Entry 8YBS (electron microscopy, 4.54 A resolution (low resolution: residue-level contacts below are approximate; hydrogen-bond / salt-bridge calls are withheld)); this record covers chains D and A of the 7 polymer chains in the assembly.

# Chain D
Molecule: Spike glycoprotein
From: Severe acute respiratory syndrome coronavirus
Reference sequence: A0A6H1PJZ3 (A0A6H1PJZ3_SARS2); numbering as in UniProt (aligned over 1-1273)
Sequence (1273 residues; each row starts with the number of its first residue):
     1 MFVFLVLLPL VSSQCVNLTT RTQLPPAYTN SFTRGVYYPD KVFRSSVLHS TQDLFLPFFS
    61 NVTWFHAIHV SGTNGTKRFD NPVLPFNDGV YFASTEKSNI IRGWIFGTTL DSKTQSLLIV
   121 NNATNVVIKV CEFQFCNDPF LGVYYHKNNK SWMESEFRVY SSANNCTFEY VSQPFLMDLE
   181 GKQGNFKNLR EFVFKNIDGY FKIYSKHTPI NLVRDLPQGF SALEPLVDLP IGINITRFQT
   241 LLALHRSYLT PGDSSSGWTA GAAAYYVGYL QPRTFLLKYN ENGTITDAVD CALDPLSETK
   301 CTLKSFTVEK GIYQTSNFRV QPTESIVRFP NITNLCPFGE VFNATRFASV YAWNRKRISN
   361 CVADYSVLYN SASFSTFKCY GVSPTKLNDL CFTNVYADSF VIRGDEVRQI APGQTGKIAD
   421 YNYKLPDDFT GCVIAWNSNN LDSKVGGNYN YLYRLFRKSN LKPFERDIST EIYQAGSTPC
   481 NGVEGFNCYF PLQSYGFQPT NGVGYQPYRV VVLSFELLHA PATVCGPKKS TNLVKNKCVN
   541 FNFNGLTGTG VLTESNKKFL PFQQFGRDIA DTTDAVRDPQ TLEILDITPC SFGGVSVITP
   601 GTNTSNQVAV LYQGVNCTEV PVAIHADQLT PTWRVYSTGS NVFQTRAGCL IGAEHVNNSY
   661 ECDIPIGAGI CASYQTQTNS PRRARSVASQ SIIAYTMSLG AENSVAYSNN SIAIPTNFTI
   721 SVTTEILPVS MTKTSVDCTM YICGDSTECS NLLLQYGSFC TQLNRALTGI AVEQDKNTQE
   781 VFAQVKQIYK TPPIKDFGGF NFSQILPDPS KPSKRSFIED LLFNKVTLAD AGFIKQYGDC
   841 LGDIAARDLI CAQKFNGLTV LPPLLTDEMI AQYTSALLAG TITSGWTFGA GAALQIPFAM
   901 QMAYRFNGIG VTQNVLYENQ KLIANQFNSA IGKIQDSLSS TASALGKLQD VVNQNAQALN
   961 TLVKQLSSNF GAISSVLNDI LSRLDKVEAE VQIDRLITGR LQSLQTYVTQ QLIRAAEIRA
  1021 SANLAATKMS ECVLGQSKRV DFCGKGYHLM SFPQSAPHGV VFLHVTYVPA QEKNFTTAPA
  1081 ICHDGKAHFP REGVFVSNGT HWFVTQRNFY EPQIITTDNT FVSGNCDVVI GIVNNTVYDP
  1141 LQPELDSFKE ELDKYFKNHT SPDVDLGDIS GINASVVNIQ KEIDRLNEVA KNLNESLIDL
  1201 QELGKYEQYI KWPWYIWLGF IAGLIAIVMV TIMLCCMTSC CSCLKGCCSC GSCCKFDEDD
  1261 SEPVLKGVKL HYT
Disordered / not traced: 1-26, 70-79, 144-164, 173-185, 246-263, 469-488, 621-640, 677-688, 828-853, 1152-1273
Disulfides: Cys-131/Cys-166, Cys-291/Cys-301, Cys-336/Cys-361, Cys-379/Cys-432, Cys-391/Cys-525, Cys-538/Cys-590, Cys-617/Cys-649, Cys-662/Cys-671, Cys-738/Cys-760, Cys-743/Cys-749, Cys-1032/Cys-1043, Cys-1082/Cys-1126
Glycans and other covalent adducts: N-acetylglucosamine (NAG) linked to Asn-61, Asn-122, Asn-165, Asn-282, Asn-331, Asn-343, Asn-603, Asn-616, Asn-657, Asn-709, Asn-1074

# Chain A
Molecule: THSC20.HVTR4 (Fab4) - Heavy Chain
From: Homo sapiens
Sequence (227 residues; row label = number of the first residue in the row):
     1 QVQLVESGGG VVQPGRSLRL SCAASGFTFS NYAIHWVRQA PGKGLEWVAV VSYDGSNKYY
    61 AESVKGRFTI SRDNSKNTLS LQMISLRPED TAVYYCASVA DTAMVPEWYF DLWGRGTLVT
   121 VSSASTKGPS VFPLAPSSKS TSGGTAALGC LVKDYFPEPV TVSWNSGALT SGVHTFPAVL
   181 QSSGLYSLSS VVTVPSSSLG TQTYICNVNH KPSNTKVDKR VEPKSCD
Disordered / not traced: 225-227
Disulfides: Cys-22/Cys-96, Cys-150/Cys-206

# Chain D / chain A interface
Residue-residue contacts (22):
  Ser-373(D) / Tyr-53(A)
  Asn-437(D) / Asn-31(A)
  Asn-439(D) / Asn-31(A)
  Asn-439(D) / Tyr-32(A)
  Asn-440(D) / Glu-107(A)
  Asn-440(D) / Trp-108(A)
  Ser-443(D) / Trp-108(A)
  Lys-444(D) / Met-104(A)
  Lys-444(D) / Trp-108(A)
  Val-445(D) / Met-104(A)
  Val-445(D) / Val-105(A)
  Val-445(D) / Pro-106(A)
  Val-445(D) / Tyr-109(A)
  Gly-447(D) / Met-104(A)
  Gly-496(D) / Met-104(A)
  Phe-497(D) / Met-104(A)
  Gln-498(D) / Thr-102(A)
  Pro-499(D) / Tyr-32(A)
  Pro-499(D) / Asp-101(A)
  Thr-500(D) / Asp-101(A)
  Thr-500(D) / Thr-102(A)
  Gln-506(D) / Tyr-32(A)
Also at the interface, not in a pair above, chain D (17 interface residues in all): Ala-372, Asn-448, Val-503
Also at the interface, not in a pair above, chain A (12 interface residues in all): Ala-103

# In short
17 residues of chain D and 12 residues of chain A are in contact. N-acetylglucosamine is covalently linked to
Asn-61(D), Asn-122(D), Asn-165(D), Asn-282(D), Asn-331(D) and Asn-343(D) and 5 more.
Here chain D is Spike glycoprotein (Severe acute respiratory syndrome coronavirus) and chain A is THSC20.HVTR4
(Fab4) - Heavy Chain (Homo sapiens). Entry 8YBS (State - I: Spike 2-up RBD with THSC20.HVTR04 (Fab4)) was
determined by electron microscopy (same publication as 8YBY and 8YBZ).
